PDB entry 3PVG | X-ray diffraction, 1.50 A resolution | chain A

Chain A:
Molecule: Casein kinase II subunit alpha
From: Zea mays
Notes: EC 2.7.11.1; fragment: alpha subunit
Reference sequence: P28523 (CSK2A_MAIZE); residues 7-337 here correspond to UniProt positions 2-332 (UniProt number = residue number - 5)
Amino-acid sequence (331 residues; each row starts with the number of its first residue):
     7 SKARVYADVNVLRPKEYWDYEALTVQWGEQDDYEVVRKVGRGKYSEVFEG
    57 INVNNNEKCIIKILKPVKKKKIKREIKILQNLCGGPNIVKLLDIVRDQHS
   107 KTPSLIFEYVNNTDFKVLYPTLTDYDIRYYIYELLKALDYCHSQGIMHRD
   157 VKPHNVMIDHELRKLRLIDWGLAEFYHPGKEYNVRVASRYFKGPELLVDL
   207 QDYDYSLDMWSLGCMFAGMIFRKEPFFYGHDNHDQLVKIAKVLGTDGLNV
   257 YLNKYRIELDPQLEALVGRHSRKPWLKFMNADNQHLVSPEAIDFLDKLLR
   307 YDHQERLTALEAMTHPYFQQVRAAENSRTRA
Disordered / not traced: 334-337
Modified / non-standard residues: Cys89 (s-hydroxycysteine; CSO)
Residues lining bound ligands: K68 ((4,5,6,7-tetrabromo-1H-benzimidazol-1-yl)acetic acid): Val45, Ser51, Val53, Ile66, Lys68, Val95, Phe113, Glu114, Val116, Asn118, Met163, Ile174, Asp175
UniProt features mapped onto this chain:
  - active site: Asp156 (Proton acceptor)
  - binding site (ATP): Val45 to Val53, Lys68

In short:
Bound to chain A: compound K68. From UniProt: active-site residue Asp156 and 10 ATP-binding residues.
Chain A is Casein kinase II subunit alpha (Zea mays); the structure, Crystal structure of Z. mays CK2 alpha
subunit in complex with the inhibitor 4,5,6,7-tetrabromo-1-carboxymethylbenzimidazole (K68), was determined by
X-ray diffraction together with 3KXG, 3KXH, 3KXM and 3KXN from the same study.
